Entry 8SUW (electron microscopy, 3.15 A resolution); this record covers chains O and P of the 16 polymer chains in the assembly.

[Chain O (and P)]
Molecule: Nucleoside triphosphate hydrolase
Organism: Escherichia coli
Notes: chain P of this document is another copy of the same molecule, construct and numbering; everything in this record applies to it too
UniProtKB: A0A822U1Y5 (A0A822U1Y5_ECOLX); residue numbers follow UniProt; this construct covers 1-610
Chain sequence (610 residues; numbered 1 to 610; the number before each row is that of its first residue):
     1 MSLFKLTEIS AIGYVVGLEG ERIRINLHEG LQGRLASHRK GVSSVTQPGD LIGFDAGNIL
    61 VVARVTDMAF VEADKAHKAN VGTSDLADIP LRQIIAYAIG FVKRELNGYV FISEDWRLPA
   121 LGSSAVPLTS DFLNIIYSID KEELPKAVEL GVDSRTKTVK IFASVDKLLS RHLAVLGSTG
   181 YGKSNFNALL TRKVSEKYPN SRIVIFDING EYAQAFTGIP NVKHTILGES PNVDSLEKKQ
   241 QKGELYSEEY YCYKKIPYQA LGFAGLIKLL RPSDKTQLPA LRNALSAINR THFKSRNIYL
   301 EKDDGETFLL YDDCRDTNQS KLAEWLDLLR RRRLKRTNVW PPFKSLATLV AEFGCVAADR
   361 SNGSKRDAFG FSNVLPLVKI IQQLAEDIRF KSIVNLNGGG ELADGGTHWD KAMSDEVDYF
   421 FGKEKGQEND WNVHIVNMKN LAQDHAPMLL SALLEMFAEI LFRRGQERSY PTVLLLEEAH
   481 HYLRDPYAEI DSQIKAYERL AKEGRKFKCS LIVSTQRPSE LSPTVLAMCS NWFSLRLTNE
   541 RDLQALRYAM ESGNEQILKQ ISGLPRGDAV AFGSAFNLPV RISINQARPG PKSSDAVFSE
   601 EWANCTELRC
Unresolved in the structure: 1-3, 73-88, 605-610 (chain P: 1-2, 72-88, 329-335, 356-373, 485-494, 586-610)
Ion coordination: Mg2+: Thr179, Glu477, Glu478
Ligand contacts: ADP (adenosine-5'-diphosphate): Ser178, Thr179, Gly180, Tyr181, Gly182, Lys183, Ser184, Asn185, Arg566, Gly567, Ile584, Asn585, Gln586, Pro591

[Interface between chain O and chain P]
Contacting residue pairs (38; chain O residue first):
  Gln47(O) with Trp116(P), hydrogen bond (side chain-backbone); Arg117(P); Leu118(P), hydrogen bond (side chain-backbone)
  Pro48(O) with Leu18(P), hydrophobic
  Thr66(O) with Gly20(P)
  Asp67(O) with Glu19(P); Gly20(P)
  Met68(O) with Gly17(P); Leu18(P), hydrogen bond (backbone-backbone)
  Phe70(O) with Val15(P); Val16(P), hydrophobic
  Arg92(O) with Leu121(P)
  Arg155(O) with Trp116(P)
  Cys314(O) with Asp327(P)
  Leu375(O) with Asn283(P)
  Pro376(O) with Arg282(P)
  Ile388(O) with Phe462(P), hydrophobic; Arg463(P)
  Arg389(O) with Phe462(P)
  Leu441(O) with Lys506(P), hydrogen bond (backbone-side chain)
  Ala442(O) with Lys506(P)
  Gln443(O) with Lys502(P); Glu503(P), hydrogen bond (side chain-backbone)
  Asp444(O) with Arg499(P), salt bridge
  Arg517(O) with Ala527(P)
  Glu540(O) with Ser552(P), hydrogen bond
  Arg541(O) with Tyr548(P), hydrogen bond (side chain-backbone)
  Lys559(O) with Glu21(P), salt bridge
  Gly563(O) with Asp115(P)
  Pro565(O) with Glu114(P)
  Val597(O) with Asp166(P)
  Phe598(O) with Pro471(P), hydrophobic
  Glu601(O) with Tyr470(P); Pro471(P)
  Trp602(O) with Tyr198(P), hydrophobic; Asn200(P); Tyr470(P), hydrogen bond
  Asn604(O) with Asn200(P), hydrogen bond
Other interface residues (no listed pair), chain O (34 interface residues in all): Ala69, Lys379, Asn440, His481, Asn539, Arg581
Other interface residues (no listed pair), chain P (39 interface residues in all): Val165, Leu169, Ser201, Pro279, Gln466, Ser469, Arg505, Ala549, Glu551

[In short]
The interface between chain O and chain P involves 34 residues on one side and 39 on the other, with 9
hydrogen bonds and 2 salt bridges. Among the polar pairs are Asp444(O)-Arg499(P), Lys559(O)-Glu21(P) and
Gln47(O)-Trp116(P). Ligands of chain O: ADP.
Chain O and chain P are both Nucleoside triphosphate hydrolase (Escherichia coli); the structure, E. coli
SIR2-HerA complex (dodecamer SIR2 bound 4 protomers of HerA), was determined by electron microscopy, deposited
together with 8SU9, 8SUB, 8SXX, 8UAE and 8UAF.
